PDB entry 7X7P | electron microscopy, 7.02 A resolution (low resolution: residue-level contacts below are approximate; hydrogen-bond / salt-bridge calls are withheld) | chains O and B of the 10 polymer chains in the assembly

[Chain O]
Protein: Holliday junction ATP-dependent DNA helicase RuvB
From: Pseudomonas aeruginosa PAO1
Notes: EC 3.6.4.12
Reference sequence: Q51426 (RUVB_PSEAE); numbering as in UniProt (aligned over 22-334)
Amino-acid sequence (313 residues; each row starts with the number of its first residue):
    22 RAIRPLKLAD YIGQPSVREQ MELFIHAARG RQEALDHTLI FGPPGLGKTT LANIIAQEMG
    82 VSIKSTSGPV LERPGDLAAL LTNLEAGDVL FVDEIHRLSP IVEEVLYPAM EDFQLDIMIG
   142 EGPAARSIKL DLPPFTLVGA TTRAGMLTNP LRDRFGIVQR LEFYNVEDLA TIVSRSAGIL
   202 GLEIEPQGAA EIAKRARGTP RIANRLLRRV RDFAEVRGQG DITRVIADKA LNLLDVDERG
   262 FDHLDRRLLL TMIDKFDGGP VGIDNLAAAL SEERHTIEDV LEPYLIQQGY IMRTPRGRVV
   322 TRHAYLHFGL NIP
Disordered / not traced: 141-144
Curated features (UniProtKB/Swiss-Prot):
  - binding site (ATP): Ile-24, Arg-25, Gly-66, Lys-69, Thr-70, Thr-71, Glu-132 to Phe-134, Arg-175, Arg-222
  - binding site (ADP): Ile-33, Gly-66 to Thr-71, Tyr-185
  - binding site (Mg(2+)): Thr-70
  - binding site (DNA): Arg-295, Arg-314, Arg-319
What the authors report for this chain:
  - self-association interface (contacts with another copy of this molecule): Arg-52, Arg-238
  - binding site for the 23-nt DNA strand: Arg-314, Arg-317, Arg-319
  - mutagenesis - R175A, R314A, R317A, R319A: abolished catalytic activity

[Chain B]
Protein: Holliday junction ATP-dependent DNA helicase RuvA
From: Pseudomonas aeruginosa PAO1
Notes: EC 3.6.4.12
Reference sequence: Q51425 (RUVA_PSEAE); numbering as in UniProt (aligned over 154-201)
Amino-acid sequence (48 residues; each row starts with the number of its first residue):
   154 VSSAEADAVS ALIALGFKPQ EASRAVAAVP GEDLSSEEMI RQALKGMV

[Interface between chain O and chain B]
Pairs across the interface - 28 pairs, chain O then chain B:
  Arg-94(O) with Leu-168(B); Gly-169(B); Phe-170(B)
  Gly-96(O) with Leu-168(B); Leu-197(B)
  Ala-100(O) with Leu-197(B); Val-201(B)
  Thr-103(O) with Arg-194(B); Leu-197(B); Lys-198(B)
  Asn-104(O) with Lys-198(B); Val-201(B)
  Glu-106(O) with Lys-198(B)
  Ile-138(O) with Leu-168(B)
  Ile-140(O) with Asp-160(B); Ser-163(B); Ala-164(B); Ala-167(B)
  Ala-146(O) with Asp-160(B)
  Arg-147(O) with Asp-160(B); Ser-189(B)
  Ile-149(O) with Glu-190(B); Ile-193(B)
  Lys-150(O) with Glu-190(B)
  Leu-151(O) with Glu-190(B); Arg-194(B)
  Asp-152(O) with Arg-194(B)
  Pro-154(O) with Arg-194(B)
Also at the interface, not in a pair above, chain O (18 interface residues in all): Pro-95, Ala-99, Leu-153
Also at the interface, not in a pair above, chain B (15 interface residues in all): Leu-165

[Summary]
18 residues of chain O face 15 of chain B across their interface. From the paper: a binding site for the 23-nt
DNA strand at Arg-314(O), Arg-317(O) and Arg-319(O); R175A, R314A and R317A of chain O, among others, abolish
catalytic activity.
Here chain O is Holliday junction ATP-dependent DNA helicase RuvB and chain B is Holliday junction
ATP-dependent DNA helicase RuvA, both from Pseudomonas aeruginosa PAO1. Entry 7X7P (CryoEM structure of
dsDNA-RuvB-RuvA domain3 complex) was determined by electron microscopy, deposited together with 7X7Q, 7X5A and
7X5B.
